5LMX - chains A and B of the 14 polymer chains in the assembly; structure by electron microscopy, 4.90 A resolution (low resolution: residue-level contacts below are approximate; hydrogen-bond / salt-bridge calls are withheld).

Chain A:
Protein: DNA-directed RNA polymerase I subunit RPA190
From: Saccharomyces cerevisiae (strain ATCC 204508 / S288c)
Notes: EC 2.7.7.6
Reference sequence: P10964 (RPA1_YEAST); residue numbers follow UniProt; this construct covers 1-1664
Amino-acid sequence (1664 residues; each row starts with the number of its first residue):
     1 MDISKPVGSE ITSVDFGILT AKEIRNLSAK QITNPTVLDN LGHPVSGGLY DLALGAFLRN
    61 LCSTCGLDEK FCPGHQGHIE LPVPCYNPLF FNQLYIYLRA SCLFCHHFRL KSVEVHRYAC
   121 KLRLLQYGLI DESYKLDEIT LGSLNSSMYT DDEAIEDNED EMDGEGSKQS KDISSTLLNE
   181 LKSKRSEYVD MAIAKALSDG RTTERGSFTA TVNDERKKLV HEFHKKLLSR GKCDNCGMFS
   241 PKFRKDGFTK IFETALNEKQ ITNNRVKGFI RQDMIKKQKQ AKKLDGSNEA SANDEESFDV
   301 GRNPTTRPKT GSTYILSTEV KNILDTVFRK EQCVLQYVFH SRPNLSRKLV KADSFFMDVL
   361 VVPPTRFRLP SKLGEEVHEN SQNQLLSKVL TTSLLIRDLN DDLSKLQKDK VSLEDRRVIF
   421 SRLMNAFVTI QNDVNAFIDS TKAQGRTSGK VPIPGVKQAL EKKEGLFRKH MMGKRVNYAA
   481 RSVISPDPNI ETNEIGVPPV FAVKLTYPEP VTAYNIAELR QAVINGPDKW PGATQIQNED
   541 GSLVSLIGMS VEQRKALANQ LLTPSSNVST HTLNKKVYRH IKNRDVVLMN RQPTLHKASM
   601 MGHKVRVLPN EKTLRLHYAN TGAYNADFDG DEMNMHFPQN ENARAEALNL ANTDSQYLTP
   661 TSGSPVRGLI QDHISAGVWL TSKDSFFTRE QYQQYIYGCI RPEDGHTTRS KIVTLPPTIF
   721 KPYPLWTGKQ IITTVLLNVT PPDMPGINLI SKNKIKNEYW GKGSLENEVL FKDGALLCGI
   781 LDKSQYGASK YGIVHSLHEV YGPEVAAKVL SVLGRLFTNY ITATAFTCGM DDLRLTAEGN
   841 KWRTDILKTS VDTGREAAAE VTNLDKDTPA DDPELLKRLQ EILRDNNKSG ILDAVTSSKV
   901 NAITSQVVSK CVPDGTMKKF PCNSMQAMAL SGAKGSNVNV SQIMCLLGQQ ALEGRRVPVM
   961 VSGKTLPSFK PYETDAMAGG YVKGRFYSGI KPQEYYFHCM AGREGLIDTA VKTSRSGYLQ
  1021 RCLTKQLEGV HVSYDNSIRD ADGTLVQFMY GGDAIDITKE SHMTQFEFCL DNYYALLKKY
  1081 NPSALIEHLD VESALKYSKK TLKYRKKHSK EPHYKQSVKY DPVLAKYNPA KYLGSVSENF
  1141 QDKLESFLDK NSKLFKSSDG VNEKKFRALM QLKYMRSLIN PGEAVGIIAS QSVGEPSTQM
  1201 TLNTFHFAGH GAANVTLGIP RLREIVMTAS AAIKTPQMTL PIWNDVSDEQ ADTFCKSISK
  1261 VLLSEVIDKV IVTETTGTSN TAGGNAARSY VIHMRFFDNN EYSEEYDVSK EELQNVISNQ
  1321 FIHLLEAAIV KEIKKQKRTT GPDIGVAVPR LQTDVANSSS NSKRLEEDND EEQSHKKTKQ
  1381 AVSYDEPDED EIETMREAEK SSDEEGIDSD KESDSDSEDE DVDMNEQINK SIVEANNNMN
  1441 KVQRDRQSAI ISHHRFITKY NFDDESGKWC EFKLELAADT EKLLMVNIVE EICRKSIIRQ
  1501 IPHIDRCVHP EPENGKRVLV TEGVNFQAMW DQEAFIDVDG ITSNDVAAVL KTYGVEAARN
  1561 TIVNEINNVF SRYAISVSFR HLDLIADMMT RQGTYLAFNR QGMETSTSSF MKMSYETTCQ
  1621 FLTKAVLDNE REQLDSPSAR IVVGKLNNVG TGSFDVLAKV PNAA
Disordered / not traced: 142-171, 271-311, 370-379, 407-409, 441-454, 462-464, 472-473, 1007-1015, 1154-1159, 1201-1216, 1279-1286, 1339-1439, 1664
UniProt features mapped onto this chain:
  - region: Pro992 to Glu1004 (Bridging helix)
  - binding site (Zn(2+)): Cys62, Cys65, Cys72, His75, Cys102, Cys105, Cys233, Cys236
  - binding site (Mg(2+)): Asp627, Asp629, Asp631
  - modified residue (Phosphoserine): Ser889, Ser1636
Ion coordination: Zn2+ site 1: Cys62, Cys65, Cys72, His75; Zn2+ site 2: Cys102, Cys105, Cys233, Cys236

Chain B:
Protein: DNA-directed RNA polymerase I subunit RPA135
From: Saccharomyces cerevisiae (strain ATCC 204508 / S288c)
Notes: EC 2.7.7.6
Reference sequence: P22138 (RPA2_YEAST); residue numbers follow UniProt; this construct covers 1-1203
Amino-acid sequence (1203 residues; numbered 1 to 1203; the number before each row is that of its first residue):
     1 MSKVIKPPGQ ARTADFRTLE RESRFINPPK DKSAFPLLQE AVQPHIGSFN ALTEGPDGGL
    61 LNLGVKDIGE KVIFDGKPLN SEDEISNSGY LGNKLSVSVE QVSIAKPMSN DGVSSAVERK
   121 VYPSESRQRL TSYRGKLLLK LKWSVNNGEE NLFEVRDCGG LPVMLQSNRC HLNKMSPYEL
   181 VQHKEESDEI GGYFIVNGIE KLIRMLIVQR RNHPMAIIRP SFANRGASYS HYGIQIRSVR
   241 PDQTSQTNVL HYLNDGQVTF RFSWRKNEYL VPVVMILKAL CHTSDREIFD GIIGNDVKDS
   301 FLTDRLELLL RGFKKRYPHL QNRTQVLQYL GDKFRVVFQA SPDQSDLEVG QEVLDRIVLV
   361 HLGKDGSQDK FRMLLFMIRK LYSLVAGECS PDNPDATQHQ EVLLGGFLYG MILKEKIDEY
   421 LQNIIAQVRM DINRGMAINF KDKRYMSRVL MRVNENIGSK MQYFLSTGNL VSQSGLDLQQ
   481 VSGYTVVAEK INFYRFISHF RMVHRGSFFA QLKTTTVRKL LPESWGFLCP VHTPDGSPCG
   541 LLNHFAHKCR ISTQQSDVSR IPSILYSLGV APASHTFAAG PSLCCVQIDG KIIGWVSHEQ
   601 GKIIADTLRY WKVEGKTPGL PIDLEIGYVP PSTRGQYPGL YLFGGHSRML RPVRYLPLDK
   661 EDIVGPFEQV YMNIAVTPQE IQNNVHTHVE FTPTNILSIL ANLTPFSDFN QSPRNMYQCQ
   721 MGKQTMGTPG VALCHRSDNK LYRLQTGQTP IVKANLYDDY GMDNFPNGFN AVVAVISYTG
   781 YDMDDAMIIN KSADERGFGY GTMYKTEKVD LALNRNRGDP ITQHFGFGND EWPKEWLEKL
   841 DEDGLPYIGT YVEEGDPICA YFDDTLNKTK IKTYHSSEPA YIEEVNLIGD ESNKFQELQT
   901 VSIKYRIRRT PQIGDKFSSR HGQKGVCSRK WPTIDMPFSE TGIQPDIIIN PHAFPSRMTI
   961 GMFVESLAGK AGALHGIAQD STPWIFNEDD TPADYFGEQL AKAGYNYHGN EPMYSGATGE
  1021 ELRADIYVGV VYYQRLRHMV NDKFQVRSTG PVNSLTMQPV KGRKRHGGIR VGEMERDALI
  1081 GHGTSFLLQD RLLNSSDYTQ ASVCRECGSI LTTQQSVPRI GSISTVCCRR CSMRFEDAKK
  1141 LLTKSEDGEK IFIDDSQIWE DGQGNKFVGG NETTTVAIPF VLKYLDSELS AMGIRLRYNV
  1201 EPK
Disordered / not traced: 1-11, 80-86, 112-114, 507-517, 535-540, 814-818, 1040-1068, 1141-1156
UniProt features mapped onto this chain:
  - zinc finger: Cys1104 to Cys1131 (C4-type)
  - modified residue: Ser2 (N-acetylserine), Ser81 (Phosphoserine), Ser1156 (Phosphoserine)
  - mutagenesis: Cys1104 (C1104A: No effect; when associated with A-1107; A-1128 and A-1131), Cys1107 (C1107A: Lethal. Abolishes recruitment of RPA1 to Pol I. No effect; when associated with A-1104; A-1128 and A-1131), Cys1127 (C1127R: Responsible of suppression of RPA190-5 and RPA190-1 mutations), Cys1128 (C1128A: No effect; when associated with A-1104; A-1107 and A-1131), Cys1131 (C1131A: No effect; when associated with A-1104; A-1107 and A-1128)
Ion coordination: Zn2+: Cys1104, Cys1107, Cys1128, Cys1131

Chain A / chain B interface:
Contacting residue pairs - 142 pairs, chain A then chain B:
  Met1(A) with Asn1094(B); Tyr1098(B)
  Asp2(A) with Tyr1098(B)
  Lys5(A) with Tyr1098(B); Gln1100(B)
  Val7(A) with Thr1175(B); Val1176(B); Ala1177(B)
  Gly8(A) with Glu1201(B); Pro1202(B)
  Ser9(A) with Arg1105(B); Thr1174(B); Val1176(B); Val1200(B); Glu1201(B); Pro1202(B)
  Glu10(A) with Asn1199(B); Val1200(B); Glu1201(B)
  Ile11(A) with Tyr1198(B); Asn1199(B); Val1200(B)
  Thr12(A) with Asn1199(B); Glu1201(B)
  Ser13(A) with Arg1197(B); Asn1199(B)
  Val14(A) with Leu1196(B); Arg1197(B); Asn1199(B)
  Asp15(A) with Arg1195(B)
  Leu19(A) with Gly1193(B); Ile1194(B)
  Glu23(A) with Arg1195(B)
  Asn26(A) with Arg1130(B); Arg1134(B)
  Leu27(A) with Arg1130(B)
  Ser63(A) with Gln1163(B)
  Thr64(A) with Gln1114(B); Arg1129(B); Asp1161(B); Gly1162(B); Gln1163(B)
  Cys65(A) with Gln1114(B); Gln1115(B); Val1117(B)
  Leu67(A) with Gln1115(B)
  Pro73(A) with Thr1113(B); Lys1183(B)
  Gly74(A) with Leu1111(B)
  Gln76(A) with Ser1190(B)
  Val361(A) with Ser1190(B); Ala1191(B)
  Pro363(A) with Ser1187(B); Ala1191(B)
  Pro364(A) with Ser1187(B)
  Arg366(A) with Phe1180(B)
  Phe367(A) with Lys1183(B); Tyr1184(B); Ser1187(B); Glu1188(B)
  Leu466(A) with Tyr1184(B)
  Arg468(A) with Arg1070(B); Glu1073(B)
  Lys469(A) with Arg1070(B)
  Lys474(A) with Arg1070(B); Val1071(B); Leu1092(B); Ser1096(B); Asp1097(B); Pro1179(B); Val1181(B)
  Arg475(A) with Ile1069(B); Arg1070(B); Ser1096(B)
  Val476(A) with Ile1069(B); Val1071(B); Arg1091(B); Ser1095(B)
  Asn477(A) with Arg1091(B); Ser1095(B)
  Tyr478(A) with Arg1091(B)
  Pro486(A) with Tyr781(B)
  Leu588(A) with Leu1087(B)
  Lys597(A) with His1082(B)
  Met600(A) with His1082(B)
  Glu611(A) with Arg929(B)
  Lys612(A) with Gln912(B)
  Arg615(A) with Tyr781(B); Ser928(B); Arg929(B)
  Tyr618(A) with Gly780(B); Met783(B)
  Asp627(A) with Asp785(B)
  Phe628(A) with Asp785(B); Val926(B)
  Asp629(A) with Asp785(B)
  His636(A) with Arg1091(B)
  Ala643(A) with Leu1087(B)
  Glu646(A) with Thr1084(B); Leu1087(B)
  Ala651(A) with His1082(B)
  Gln671(A) with His952(B)
  Asp672(A) with Ser777(B); His952(B)
  Thr822(A) with Leu1022(B)
  Ala823(A) with Arg1023(B)
  Thr824(A) with Arg1023(B)
  Ala825(A) with Arg1023(B); Ile1026(B)
  Phe826(A) with Arg1023(B)
  Thr827(A) with Arg1023(B); Asp1025(B)
  Met830(A) with Ala993(B)
  Asp831(A) with His1008(B)
  Arg834(A) with Asp994(B)
  Arg843(A) with Glu988(B)
  Lys934(A) with Pro955(B); Ser956(B)
  Lys964(A) with Asn673(B)
  Pro967(A) with Ile674(B)
  Ser968(A) with Glu680(B); Gln682(B)
  Lys970(A) with Gln682(B)
  Arg985(A) with Glu988(B)
  Ser988(A) with Asn987(B); Glu988(B)
  Gly989(A) with Glu988(B)
  Gln993(A) with Glu680(B)
  Tyr995(A) with Trp984(B)
  Tyr996(A) with Leu521(B); Pro522(B); Trp525(B)
  Arg1003(A) with Leu520(B); Pro530(B)
  Lys1482(A) with Asp304(B)
  Leu1622(A) with Ile1194(B)
  Ile1641(A) with Arg1076(B)
  Val1642(A) with Leu1182(B)
  Val1643(A) with Tyr1198(B)
  Leu1646(A) with Ser1085(B)
  Thr1651(A) with Gly1083(B); Ser1085(B)
Interface residues without a listed pair, chain A (113 interface residues in all): Pro6, Arg25, Ser28, Ala29, His75, Gln382, Val456, Leu460, Phe467, His470, Met471, Ala479, Asp487, Pro488, Asn489, Gln592, Thr594, Gly630, Pro638, Gln880, Met928, Asn939, Met960, Ser962, Tyr987, Ile990, Glu1028, Leu1484, Gly1644, Asn1647, Val1649
Interface residues without a listed pair, chain B (108 interface residues in all): Asn254, Arg518, Lys519, Thr633, Val670, Val676, His686, Ala786, Lys916, Pro951, Met958, Thr991, Tyr1007, Ser1015, Ala1024, Tyr1027, Glu1075, Ala1078, Ile1080, Phe1086, Leu1185, Met1192

Summary:
Chain A and chain B form an interface of 113 and 108 residues respectively. Cys62(A), Cys65(A), Cys72(A) and
His75(A) coordinate Zn2+ site 1. UniProt lists 8 Zn2+-binding residues and 3 Mg2+-binding residues on chain A;
5 mutagenesis sites on chain B.
Here chain A is DNA-directed RNA polymerase I subunit RPA190 and chain B is DNA-directed RNA polymerase I
subunit RPA135, both from Saccharomyces cerevisiae (strain ATCC 204508 / S288c). Entry 5LMX (Monomeric RNA
polymerase I at 4.9 A resolution) was determined by electron microscopy.
